PDB entry 2WFJ | X-ray diffraction, 0.75 A resolution | chains A and B

[Chain A]
Molecule: Peptidyl-prolyl cis-trans isomerase G
Source organism: Homo sapiens
Notes: EC 5.2.1.8; fragment: ppiase domain, residues 1-177
UniProt: Q13427 (PPIG_HUMAN); residues 1-177 here = UniProt positions 1-177
Chain sequence (179 residues; each row starts with the number of its first residue; numbers below 1 keep their minus sign (Gly-1 is residue -1)):
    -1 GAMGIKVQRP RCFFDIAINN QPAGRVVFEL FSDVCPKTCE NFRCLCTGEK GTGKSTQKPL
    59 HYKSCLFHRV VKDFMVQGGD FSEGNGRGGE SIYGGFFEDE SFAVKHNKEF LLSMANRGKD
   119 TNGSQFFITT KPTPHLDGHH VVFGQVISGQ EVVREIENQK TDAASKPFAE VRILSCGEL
Disordered / not traced: -1 to 5
Construct notes: expression tag (-1 to 0)

[Chain B]
Molecule: Cyclosporin A
Chain sequence (11 residues; numbered 1 to 11; the number before each row is that of its first residue):
     1 ALLVTAGLVL A
Modified residues: Ala1 (D-alanine; DAL); Leu2, Leu3, Leu8, Leu10 (n-methylleucine; MLE); Val4 (n-methylvaline; MVA); Thr5 (4-methyl-4-[(E)-2-butenyl]-4,N-methyl-threonine; BMT); Ala6 (alpha-aminobutyric acid; ABA); Gly7 (sarcosine; SAR)
Glycans and other covalent adducts: covalent link Ala1-Ala11

[Interface between chain A and chain B]
Pairs across the interface (25):
  Arg67(A) - Leu3(B)  hydrogen bond (side chain-backbone)
  Arg67(A) - Val4(B)
  Arg67(A) - Thr5(B)
  Arg67(A) - Val9(B)
  Phe72(A) - Leu2(B)
  Phe72(A) - Leu3(B)
  Phe72(A) - Val4(B)
  Met73(A) - Val4(B)
  Gln75(A) - Val4(B)
  Gln75(A) - Thr5(B)  hydrogen bond (side chain-backbone)
  Gly84(A) - Ala6(B)
  Gly84(A) - Gly7(B)  hydrogen bond (backbone-backbone)
  Ala113(A) - Val4(B)
  Ala113(A) - Ala6(B)
  Asn114(A) - Val4(B)  hydrogen bond (backbone-backbone)
  Asn114(A) - Thr5(B)
  Asn114(A) - Ala6(B)  hydrogen bond (backbone-backbone)
  Arg115(A) - Thr5(B)
  Arg115(A) - Ala6(B)  hydrogen bond (side chain-backbone)
  Gln123(A) - Ala6(B)
  Phe125(A) - Val4(B)
  His133(A) - Leu2(B)  hydrogen bond (side chain-backbone)
  Leu134(A) - Leu2(B)
  Leu134(A) - Val4(B)
  His138(A) - Val4(B)
Also at the interface, not in a pair above, chain A (14 interface residues in all): Arg85

[Summary]
Chain A and chain B form an interface of 14 and 7 residues respectively; the contacts include 7 hydrogen
bonds. Among the polar pairs are Arg67(A)-Leu3(B), Gln75(A)-Thr5(B) and Arg115(A)-Ala6(B).
Here chain A is Peptidyl-prolyl cis-trans isomerase G (Homo sapiens) and chain B is Cyclosporin A. Entry 2WFJ
(Atomic resolution crystal structure of the PPIase domain of human cyclophilin G in complex with cyclosporin
...) was determined by X-ray diffraction, deposited together with 2WFI.
